9CM7 - chains A and N of the 5 polymer chains in the assembly; structure by electron microscopy, 3.29 A resolution.

Chain A:
Molecule: Guanine nucleotide-binding protein G(i) subunit alpha-1
From: Homo sapiens
UniProtKB: P63096 (GNAI1_HUMAN); residue numbers follow UniProt; this construct covers 1-354
Sequence (354 residues; numbered 1 to 354; the number before each row is that of its first residue):
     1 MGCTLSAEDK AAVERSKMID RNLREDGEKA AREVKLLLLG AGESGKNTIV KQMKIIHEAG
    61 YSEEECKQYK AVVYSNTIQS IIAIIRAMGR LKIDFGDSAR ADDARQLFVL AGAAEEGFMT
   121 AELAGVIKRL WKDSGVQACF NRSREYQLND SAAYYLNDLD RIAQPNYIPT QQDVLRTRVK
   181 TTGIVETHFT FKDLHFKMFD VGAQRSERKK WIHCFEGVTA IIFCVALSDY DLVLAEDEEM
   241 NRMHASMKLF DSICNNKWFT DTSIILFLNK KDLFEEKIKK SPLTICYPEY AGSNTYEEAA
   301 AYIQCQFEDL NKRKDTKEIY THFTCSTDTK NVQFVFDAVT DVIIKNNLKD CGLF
Not modelled in the structure: 1-3, 55-181
Sequence notes: engineered mutation N47 (Ser in P63096), A203 (Gly in P63096), A245 (Glu in P63096), S326 (Ala in P63096)
UniProt features mapped onto this chain:
  - region: K35 to K46, T48 (G1 motif), D173 to T181 (G2 motif), F196 to G202, Q204, R205 (G3 motif), I265 to D272 (G4 motif), T324, C325, T327 to T329 (G5 motif)
  - binding site (GTP): E43 to K46, T48, S151, L175 to T181, D200 to G202, Q204, N269 to D272
  - binding site (Mg(2+)): T181
  - modified residue: R178 (ADP-ribosylarginine), Q204 (Deamidated glutamine), C351 (ADP-ribosylcysteine)
  - lipidation: G2 (N-myristoyl glycine), C3 (S-palmitoyl cysteine)
  - natural variant: G40 (G40C: In NEDHISB; G40R: In NEDHISB), G45 (G45D: In NEDHISB), T48 (T48I: In NEDHISB; T48K: In NEDHISB), Q52 (Q52P: In NEDHISB), S75 (deletion: In NEDHISB; uncertain significance), Q172 (deletion: In NEDHISB), D173 (D173V: In NEDHISB), E186 to F189 (deletion: In NEDHISB; uncertain significance), C224 (C224Y: In NEDHISB), K270 (K270N: In NEDHISB; K270R: In NEDHISB), D272 (D272G: In NEDHISB), V332 (V332E: In NEDHISB; uncertain significance)
  - mutagenesis: G42 (G42R: Abolishes switch to an activated conformation and dissociation from beta and gamma subunits upon GTP binding. Abolishes interaction with RGS family members), E116 (E116L: Enhances interaction (inactive GDP-bound) with RGS14), Q147 (Q147L: Enhances interaction (inactive GDP-bound) with RGS14)
From the paper describing this entry:
  - post-translational modification sites: C351 (citing earlier work)

Chain N:
Molecule: scFv16
From: Mus musculus
Notes: antibody fragment or engineered binder
Sequence (266 residues; each row starts with the number of its first residue):
     2 VQLVESGGGL VQPGGSRKLS CSASGFAFSS FGMHWVRQAP EKGLEWVAYI SSGSGTIYYA
    62 DTVKGRFTIS RDDPKNTLFL QMTSLRSEDT AMYYCVRSIY YYGSSPFDFW GQGTTLTVSA
   122 GGGGSGGGGS GGGGSADIVM TQATSSVPVT PGESVSISCR SSKSLLHSNG NTYLYWFLQR
   182 PGQSPQLLIY RMSNLASGVP DRFSGSGSGT AFTLTISRLE AEDVGVYYCM QHLEYPLTFG
   242 AGTKLELLEE NLYFQGASHH HHHHHH
Not modelled in the structure: 120-136, 249-267
Disulfide bonds: C22-C96, C160-C230

How chain A and chain N interact:
Contacting residue pairs - 24 pairs, chain A then chain N:
  T4(A) with H168(N)
  L5(A) with H168(N)
  S6(A) with H168(N); Y174(N), hydrogen bond
  A7(A) with H233(N); L234(N); Y236(N), hydrophobic
  E8(A) with Y101(N); Y174(N); Y176(N), hydrogen bond; R192(N), salt bridge; H233(N)
  D9(A) with N170(N), hydrogen bond
  K10(A) with Y59(N)
  A11(A) with Y101(N), hydrophobic
  A12(A) with Y101(N)
  E14(A) with S52(N), hydrogen bond; S53(N); G54(N); G56(N); T57(N), hydrogen bond
  R15(A) with S31(N); Y101(N); Y102(N)
Interface residues without a listed pair, chain A (12 interface residues in all): M18
Interface residues without a listed pair, chain N (20 interface residues in all): Y50, I100, P107

Overview:
Chain A and chain N form an interface of 12 and 20 residues respectively, with 5 hydrogen bonds and 1 salt
bridge. Among the polar pairs are E8(A)-R192(N), S6(A)-Y174(N) and E8(A)-Y176(N). UniProt lists 21 GTP-binding
residues, Mg2+-binding residue T181(A) and 3 mutagenesis sites on chain A. The paper reports a modification
site at C351(A).
Chain A is Guanine nucleotide-binding protein G(i) subunit alpha-1 (Homo sapiens) and chain N is scFv16 (Mus
musculus); the structure, Cryo-EM structure of Gi-coupled FFA2 in complex with TUG-1375 and AZ-1729, was
determined by electron microscopy (same publication as 9CLW, 9CM3 and 9NS9).
